8UAW - chains B and F of the 10 polymer chains in the assembly; structure by electron microscopy, 2.97 A resolution.

== Chain B (and F) ==
Molecule: Shiga toxin II subunit B, 6,7-dimethyl-8-ribityllumazine synthase 2
From: Escherichia coli O157:H7
Notes: chain F of this document is another copy of the same molecule, construct and numbering; everything in this record applies to it too
UniProtKB: chimeric construct of A7UQX3, P61711: residues 3-72 from A7UQX3 (A7UQX3_ECO57) positions 20-89 (UniProt number = residue number + 17); residues 84-234 from P61711 positions 8-158 (UniProt number = residue number - 76)
Amino-acid sequence (234 residues; row label = number of the first residue in the row):
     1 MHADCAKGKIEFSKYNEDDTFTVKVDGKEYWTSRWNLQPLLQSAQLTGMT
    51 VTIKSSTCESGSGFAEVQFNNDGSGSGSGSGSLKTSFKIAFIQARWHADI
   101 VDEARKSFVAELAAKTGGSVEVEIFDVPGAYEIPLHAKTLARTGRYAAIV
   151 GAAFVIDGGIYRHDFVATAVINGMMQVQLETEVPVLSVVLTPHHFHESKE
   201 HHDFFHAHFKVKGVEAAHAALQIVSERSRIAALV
Disordered / not traced: 233-234
Sequence notes: expression tag (1-2); linker (73-83)
Curated features (UniProtKB/Swiss-Prot):
  - active site: Arg-162 (Proton donor)
  - binding site (5-amino-6-(D-ribitylamino)uracil): Trp-96, Ala-130 to Glu-132, Phe-154 to Ile-156, Ser-187
  - binding site ((2S)-2-hydroxy-3-oxobutyl phosphate): His-201
Cystine bridges: Cys-5/Cys-58

== Chain B / chain F interface ==
Contacting residue pairs (20; chain B residue first):
  Asp-157(B) / His-196(F)  hydrogen bond (backbone-side chain)
  Gly-158(B) / His-196(F)
  Gly-158(B) / His-201(F)
  Gly-159(B) / His-194(F)
  Gly-159(B) / His-196(F)
  Gly-159(B) / His-201(F)
  Ile-160(B) / His-201(F)
  His-194(B) / Gly-159(F)
  Phe-195(B) / His-196(F)  hydrogen bond (backbone-side chain)
  His-196(B) / Asp-157(F)
  His-196(B) / Gly-158(F)
  His-196(B) / Gly-159(F)
  His-196(B) / Phe-195(F)  hydrogen bond (side chain-backbone)
  His-196(B) / His-196(F)
  His-196(B) / Glu-197(F)
  Glu-197(B) / His-196(F)
  Glu-197(B) / Glu-197(F)
  His-201(B) / Gly-158(F)
  His-201(B) / Gly-159(F)
  His-201(B) / Ile-160(F)
Interface residues without a listed pair, chain B (11 interface residues in all): Ser-198, Glu-200
Interface residues without a listed pair, chain F (10 interface residues in all): Ser-198

== Summary ==
Chain B and chain F form an interface of 11 and 10 residues respectively, with 3 hydrogen bonds. Among the
polar pairs are Asp-157(B)/His-196(F) and Phe-195(B)/His-196(F). UniProt lists active-site residue Arg-162(B),
8 residues binding 5-amino-6-(D-ribitylamino)uracil and (2S)-2-hydroxy-3-oxobutyl phosphate-binding residue
His-201(B) on chain B.
Both chains are Shiga toxin II subunit B, 6,7-dimethyl-8-ribityllumazine synthase 2 (Escherichia coli
O157:H7). Entry 8UAW (Cryo-EM Structure of Brucella Abortus Lumazine Synthase (BLS) Engineered with Shiga
Toxin II subunit B (Stx2B)) was determined by electron microscopy together with 8UAV from the same study.
